PDB entry 2N8L | solution NMR | chains A and B

[Chain A]
Molecule: Insulin-like growth factor 2 mRNA-binding protein 1
Source organism: Gallus gallus
Notes: fragment: KH domain
UniProtKB: O42254 (IF2B1_CHICK); residues 5-191 here correspond to UniProt positions 387-573 (UniProt number = residue number + 382)
Chain sequence (191 residues; each row starts with the number of its first residue):
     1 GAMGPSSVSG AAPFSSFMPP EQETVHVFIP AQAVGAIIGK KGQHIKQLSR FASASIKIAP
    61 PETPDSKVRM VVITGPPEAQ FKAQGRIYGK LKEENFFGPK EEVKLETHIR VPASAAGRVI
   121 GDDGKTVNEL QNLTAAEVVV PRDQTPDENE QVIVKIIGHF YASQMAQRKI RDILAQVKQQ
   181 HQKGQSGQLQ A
Differences from the reference sequence: expression tag (1-4); engineered mutation Phe14 (Tyr396 in O42254), Asp122 (Lys504 in O42254), Asp123 (Gly505 in O42254)

[Chain B]
Molecule: 8-nt RNA strand
Sequence (8 nucleotides; each row starts with the number of its first residue):
     1 GCACACCC

[Interface between chain A and chain B]
Pairs across the interface - 22 pairs, chain A then chain B:
  Val34(A) - C4(B)  base contact
  Gly35(A) - A3(B)  sugar contact
  Gly35(A) - C4(B)  base contact
  Ala36(A) - C2(B)  sugar contact
  Ala36(A) - A3(B)  sugar contact
  Ile38(A) - C4(B)  base contact
  Gly39(A) - A3(B)  phosphate contact
  Gly39(A) - C4(B)  phosphate contact
  Lys40(A) - A3(B)  phosphate contact
  Lys40(A) - C4(B)  phosphate contact
  Lys41(A) - C4(B)  phosphate contact
  Lys41(A) - A5(B)  sugar contact
  Gly42(A) - C4(B)  phosphate contact
  Gly42(A) - A5(B)  sugar contact
  Lys46(A) - A5(B)  sugar contact
  Lys46(A) - C6(B)  sugar contact
  Ile56(A) - C6(B)  sugar contact
  Lys57(A) - C6(B)  sugar contact
  Ile58(A) - A5(B)  base contact
  Ile58(A) - C6(B)  base contact
  Arg69(A) - C4(B)  base contact
  Arg69(A) - A5(B)  base contact

[Overview]
13 residues of chain A face 5 of chain B across their interface.
Chain A is Insulin-like growth factor 2 mRNA-binding protein 1 (Gallus gallus) and chain B is an 8-nt RNA
strand; the structure, Zipcode-binding-protein-1 KH3KH4(DD) domains in complex with the KH3 RNA target, was
determined by solution NMR.
